PDB entry 5L66 | X-ray diffraction, 2.80 A resolution | chains R and S of the 28 polymer chains in the assembly

[Chain R]
Name: Proteasome subunit alpha type-5
Source organism: Saccharomyces cerevisiae (strain ATCC 204508 / S288c)
Notes: EC 3.4.25.1
UniProtKB: P32379 (PSA5_YEAST); residues -7 to 252 here correspond to UniProt positions 1-260 (UniProt number = residue number + 8)
Amino-acid sequence (260 residues; numbered -7 to 252; the number before each row is that of its first residue; numbers below 1 keep their minus sign (Met-7 is residue -7)):
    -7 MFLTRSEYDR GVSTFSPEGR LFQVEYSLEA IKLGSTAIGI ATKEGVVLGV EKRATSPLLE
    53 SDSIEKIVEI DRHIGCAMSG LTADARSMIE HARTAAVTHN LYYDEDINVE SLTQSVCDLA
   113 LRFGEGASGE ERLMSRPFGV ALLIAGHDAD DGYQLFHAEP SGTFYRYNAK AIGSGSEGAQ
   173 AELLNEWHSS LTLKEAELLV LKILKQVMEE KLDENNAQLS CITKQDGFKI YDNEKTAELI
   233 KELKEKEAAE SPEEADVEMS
Unresolved in the structure: -7 to 0, 118-124, 243-252

[Chain S]
Name: Proteasome subunit alpha type-6
Source organism: Saccharomyces cerevisiae (strain ATCC 204508 / S288c)
Notes: EC 3.4.25.1
UniProtKB: P40302 (PSA6_YEAST); residues 0-233 here correspond to UniProt positions 1-234 (UniProt number = residue number + 1)
Amino-acid sequence (234 residues; each row starts with the number of its first residue; numbering starts at 0):
     0 MFRNNYDGDT VTFSPTGRLF QVEYALEAIK QGSVTVGLRS NTHAVLVALK RNADELSSYQ
    60 KKIIKCDEHM GLSLAGLAPD ARVLSNYLRQ QCNYSSLVFN RKLAVERAGH LLCDKAQKNT
   120 QSYGGRPYGV GLLIIGYDKS GAHLLEFQPS GNVTELYGTA IGARSQGAKT YLERTLDTFI
   180 KIDGNPDELI KAGVEAISQS LRDESLTVDN LSIAIVGKDT PFTIYDGEAV AKYI
Unresolved in the structure: 0-2
Curated features (UniProtKB/Swiss-Prot):
  - modified residue: Ser13 (Phosphoserine)
  - cross-link: Lys190 (Glycyl lysine isopeptide (Lys-Gly) (interchain with G-Cter in ubiquitin))

[How chain R and chain S interact]
Residue-residue contacts (43; chain R residue first):
  Arg2(R) - Gly7(S)
  Ser5(R) - Arg125(S)
  Thr6(R) - Gly7(S)
  Thr6(R) - Gln20(S)
  Phe7(R) - Gln20(S)  hydrogen bond (backbone-side chain)
  Phe7(R) - Tyr23(S)
  Phe7(R) - Ala24(S)  hydrophobic
  Phe7(R) - Leu76(S)  hydrophobic
  Phe7(R) - Arg125(S)
  Phe7(R) - Pro126(S)
  Phe7(R) - Gly128(S)
  Ser8(R) - Tyr23(S)
  Pro9(R) - Tyr23(S)  hydrophobic
  Pro9(R) - Glu26(S)
  Glu10(R) - Glu26(S)
  Glu10(R) - Gln30(S)
  Gly11(R) - Tyr23(S)
  Gly11(R) - Ala27(S)
  Leu13(R) - Arg125(S)
  Gln106(R) - Arg81(S)  hydrogen bond
  Asp110(R) - Arg81(S)  salt bridge
  Leu113(R) - Pro78(S)  hydrophobic
  Leu113(R) - Asp79(S)
  Leu113(R) - Arg125(S)
  Ser153(R) - Pro78(S)
  Gly154(R) - Pro78(S)
  Thr155(R) - Gln59(S)
  Phe156(R) - Gln59(S)
  Tyr157(R) - Arg50(S)
  Tyr157(R) - Ala52(S)
  Tyr157(R) - Ser57(S)
  Tyr157(R) - Gln59(S)
  Arg158(R) - Ser56(S)
  Arg158(R) - Ser57(S)  hydrogen bond (backbone-backbone)
  Tyr159(R) - Ala52(S)
  Tyr159(R) - Asp53(S)
  Tyr159(R) - Leu55(S)
  Tyr159(R) - Ser56(S)
  Asn160(R) - Leu55(S)  hydrogen bond (backbone-backbone)
  Ala161(R) - Leu55(S)
  Gln172(R) - Asp53(S)  hydrogen bond
  Leu176(R) - Leu55(S)  hydrophobic
  Trp179(R) - Leu55(S)  hydrophobic
Other interface residues (no listed pair), chain R (27 interface residues in all): Gly3, Glu117, Leu175
Other interface residues (no listed pair), chain S (26 interface residues in all): Asp6, Asn51, Glu54, Lys60, Gly123

[Summary]
27 residues of chain R and 26 residues of chain S are in contact, with 5 hydrogen bonds and 1 salt bridge.
Polar contacts include Asp110(R)-Arg81(S), Phe7(R)-Gln20(S) and Gln106(R)-Arg81(S).
Here chain R is Proteasome subunit alpha type-5 and chain S is Proteasome subunit alpha type-6, both from
Saccharomyces cerevisiae (strain ATCC 204508 / S288c). Entry 5L66 (Yeast 20S proteasome with mouse beta5i
(1-138) and mouse beta6 (97-111; 118-133) in complex with bortezomib) was determined by X-ray diffraction
together with 5L52, 5L54, 5L55, 5L5A, 5L5B, 5L5D and 30 further entries from the same study.
